2CZ6 - chains A and B; structure by X-ray diffraction, 1.50 A resolution.

== Chain A ==
Protein: Nitrile hydratase subunit alpha
Organism: Rhodococcus erythropolis
Notes: EC 4.2.1.84
UniProt: P13448 (NHAA_RHOER); residue numbers follow UniProt; this construct covers 1-206
Chain sequence (206 residues; each row starts with the number of its first residue):
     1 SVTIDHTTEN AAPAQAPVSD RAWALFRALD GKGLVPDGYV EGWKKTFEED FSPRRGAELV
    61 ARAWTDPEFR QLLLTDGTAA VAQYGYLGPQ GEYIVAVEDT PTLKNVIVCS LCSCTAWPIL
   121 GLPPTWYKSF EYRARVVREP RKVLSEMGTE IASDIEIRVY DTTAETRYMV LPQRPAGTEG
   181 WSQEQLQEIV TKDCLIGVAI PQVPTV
Not modelled in the structure: 1-8, 206
Modified / non-standard residues: Cys112 (3-sulfinoalanine; CSD); Cys114 (s-hydroxycysteine; CSO)
Sequence notes: modified residue (112, 114)
Bound ions: Fe ion: Cys109, Cys112, Ser113, Cys114 (together with nitric oxide)
Ligand contacts:
  - cyclohexyl isocyanide (CYI): Gln90, Cys112, Cys114, Trp117
  - nitric oxide: Cys109, Cys112, Ser113, Cys114

== Chain B ==
Protein: Nitrile hydratase subunit beta
Organism: Rhodococcus erythropolis
Notes: EC 4.2.1.84
UniProt: P13449 (NHAB_RHOER); numbering as in UniProt (aligned over 1-212)
Chain sequence (212 residues; each row starts with the number of its first residue):
     1 MDGVHDLAGV QGFGKVPHTV NADIGPTFHA EWEHLPYSLM FAGVAELGAF SVDEVRYVVE
    61 RMEPRHYMMT PYYERYVIGV ATLMVEKGIL TQDELESLAG GPFPLSRPSE SEGRPAPVET
   121 TTFEVGQRVR VRDEYVPGHI RMPAYCRGRV GTISHRTTEK WPFPDAIGHG RNDAGEEPTY
   181 HVKFAAEELF GSDTDGGSVV VDLFEGYLEP AA
Ligand contacts:
  - cyclohexyl isocyanide (CYI): Pro36, Tyr37, Met40, Val52, Val55, Arg56, Tyr72, Tyr76
  - nitric oxide: Arg56, Tyr72, Tyr76
Swiss-Prot annotation at these positions:
  - natural variant: Met40 (M40V: In strain: ACV2)

== How chain A and chain B interact ==
Contacting residue pairs (176):
  Asn10(A) with Arg65(B), hydrogen bond
  Ala12(A) with Met69(B), hydrophobic
  Pro13(A) with His66(B)
  Ala14(A) with Pro102(B); Pro104(B)
  Gln15(A) with His66(B), hydrogen bond; Glu74(B); Pro102(B); Pro104(B)
  Ala16(A) with Ala99(B); Gly101(B); Pro102(B), hydrogen bond (backbone-backbone)
  Val18(A) with Trp32(B), hydrophobic; Glu74(B)
  Ser19(A) with Trp32(B)
  Asp20(A) with Ala99(B)
  Arg21(A) with Glu74(B), salt bridge; Ile78(B); Pro102(B); Phe103(B)
  Ala22(A) with Trp32(B), hydrophobic; Leu35(B); Val77(B), hydrophobic
  Trp23(A) with Glu31(B); Trp32(B); Leu35(B), hydrophobic
  Ala24(A) with Leu95(B); Leu98(B), hydrophobic; Ala99(B)
  Leu25(A) with Leu39(B), hydrophobic; Val77(B); Val80(B), hydrophobic; Ala81(B), hydrophobic; Leu90(B), hydrophobic; Leu95(B), hydrophobic
  Phe26(A) with Leu39(B), hydrophobic
  Arg27(A) with Leu98(B), hydrogen bond (side chain-backbone)
  Ala28(A) with Leu90(B), hydrophobic; Leu98(B), hydrophobic
  Leu29(A) with Met84(B), hydrophobic; Ile89(B), hydrophobic; Leu90(B), hydrophobic
  Lys32(A) with Ile89(B); Leu90(B); Glu94(B), salt bridge
  Leu34(A) with Leu47(B); Ile89(B), hydrophobic
  Pro36(A) with Glu46(B)
  Tyr39(A) with Ser38(B); Phe41(B), hydrogen bond (side chain-backbone); Ala42(B), hydrogen bond (side chain-backbone); Glu46(B)
  Val40(A) with His34(B); Leu35(B), hydrophobic; Ser38(B); Leu39(B), hydrophobic
  Trp43(A) with Ser38(B); Phe41(B), hydrophobic
  Lys44(A) with His34(B)
  Phe47(A) with Thr27(B); Phe28(B), hydrophobic; Tyr37(B), hydrophobic; Ser38(B); Phe41(B), hydrophobic
  Glu48(A) with Thr27(B); Phe28(B)
  Tyr93(A) with His155(B), hydrogen bond; Thr157(B); Thr158(B), hydrogen bond (side chain-backbone); Glu159(B); Trp161(B), hydrophobic
  Val95(A) with His181(B)
  Ser110(A) with His5(B); Ala8(B)
  Leu111(A) with His5(B); Asp6(B); Arg141(B)
  Cys112(A) with Arg56(B); Tyr76(B); Arg141(B)
  Ser113(A) with Tyr37(B); Tyr72(B), hydrogen bond
  Cys114(A) with Arg56(B); Arg141(B)
  Trp117(A) with Tyr37(B), hydrophobic; Phe41(B), hydrophobic
  Leu122(A) with Thr27(B); Phe28(B), hydrophobic; Tyr37(B), hydrophobic; Tyr73(B)
  Pro124(A) with Ile24(B), hydrophobic
  Trp126(A) with Val16(B), hydrophobic; Pro17(B); His18(B), hydrogen bond
  Lys128(A) with Tyr72(B); Tyr73(B)
  Ser129(A) with Pro17(B)
  Phe130(A) with Leu7(B), hydrophobic; Phe13(B), hydrophobic; Tyr67(B), hydrophobic; Met68(B); Arg75(B)
  Glu131(A) with Gly14(B); Lys15(B); Val16(B)
  Tyr132(A) with Val16(B), hydrophobic
  Arg133(A) with His5(B), hydrogen bond (side chain-backbone); Leu7(B); Ala8(B); Tyr67(B), hydrogen bond; Arg75(B)
  Ala134(A) with Leu7(B); Ala8(B); Gly9(B), hydrogen bond (backbone-backbone); Val10(B); Phe13(B), hydrophobic
  Arg135(A) with Phe13(B); Gly14(B), hydrogen bond (side chain-backbone); Lys15(B); Val16(B)
  Val137(A) with Ala8(B), hydrophobic; Gly9(B); Tyr145(B); Phe190(B); Val199(B)
  Arg138(A) with Gly9(B), hydrogen bond (side chain-backbone); Gln11(B); Phe190(B); Asp193(B), salt bridge; Thr194(B), hydrogen bond (backbone-side chain); Asp195(B), hydrogen bond (backbone-backbone)
  Glu139(A) with Asp195(B)
  Pro140(A) with Asp195(B); Gly196(B)
  Arg141(A) with Asp195(B), hydrogen bond (backbone-side chain)
  Lys142(A) with Asp195(B), hydrogen bond (backbone-side chain)
  Val143(A) with Val16(B), hydrophobic
  Glu146(A) with Lys15(B)
  Met147(A) with His18(B); Thr19(B); Val20(B), hydrogen bond (backbone-backbone)
  Thr149(A) with Val20(B)
  Glu156(A) with Ser198(B), hydrogen bond
  Ile157(A) with Gly197(B), hydrogen bond (backbone-backbone); Ser198(B), hydrogen bond (backbone-backbone)
  Arg158(A) with Lys183(B); Ser198(B), hydrogen bond; Val200(B)
  Val159(A) with Ser198(B), hydrogen bond (backbone-backbone); Val199(B); Val200(B), hydrogen bond (backbone-backbone)
  Tyr160(A) with Val200(B)
  Asp161(A) with Tyr145(B), hydrogen bond; Val200(B), hydrogen bond (backbone-backbone); Asp202(B)
  Thr162(A) with Arg141(B)
  Thr163(A) with Arg141(B), hydrogen bond (backbone-side chain); Pro143(B); Val201(B); Asp202(B), hydrogen bond (side chain-backbone)
  Ala164(A) with Thr179(B); Asp202(B); Phe204(B), hydrophobic
  Glu165(A) with Trp161(B); Asp202(B)
  Thr166(A) with His181(B), hydrogen bond; Asp202(B), hydrogen bond
  Arg167(A) with Arg56(B)
  Tyr168(A) with His181(B), hydrogen bond
  Thr191(A) with Asn21(B), hydrogen bond
  Lys192(A) with Ile24(B)
  Asp193(A) with His18(B), salt bridge; Val20(B); Asn21(B), hydrogen bond (side chain-backbone)
  Val198(A) with Val20(B)
  Ala199(A) with Val20(B), hydrophobic
Interface residues without a listed pair, chain A (79 interface residues in all): Val35, Pro89, Gln90, Cys109, Gly148
Interface residues without a listed pair, chain B (82 interface residues in all): Ala45, Arg156, Leu203

== In short ==
Chain A and chain B form an interface of 79 and 82 residues respectively, with 35 hydrogen bonds and 4 salt
bridges. Among the polar pairs are Arg21(A)-Glu74(B), Lys32(A)-Glu94(B) and Arg138(A)-Asp193(B). Nitric oxide
and cyclohexyl isocyanide are bound between chain A and chain B.
Chain A is Nitrile hydratase subunit alpha and chain B is Nitrile hydratase subunit beta, both from
Rhodococcus erythropolis; the structure, Complex of Inactive Fe-type NHase with Cyclohexyl isocyanide, was
determined by X-ray diffraction.
